Entry 4V3G (X-ray diffraction, 2.51 A resolution); this record covers chain A.

# Chain A
Molecule: Cyma protein
From: Klebsiella oxytoca
Reference sequence: Q48391 (Q48391_KLEOX); residues 1-324 here correspond to UniProt positions 23-346 (UniProt number = residue number + 22)
Sequence (339 residues; row label = number of the first residue in the row; numbers below 1 keep their minus sign (Ala-14 is residue -14)):
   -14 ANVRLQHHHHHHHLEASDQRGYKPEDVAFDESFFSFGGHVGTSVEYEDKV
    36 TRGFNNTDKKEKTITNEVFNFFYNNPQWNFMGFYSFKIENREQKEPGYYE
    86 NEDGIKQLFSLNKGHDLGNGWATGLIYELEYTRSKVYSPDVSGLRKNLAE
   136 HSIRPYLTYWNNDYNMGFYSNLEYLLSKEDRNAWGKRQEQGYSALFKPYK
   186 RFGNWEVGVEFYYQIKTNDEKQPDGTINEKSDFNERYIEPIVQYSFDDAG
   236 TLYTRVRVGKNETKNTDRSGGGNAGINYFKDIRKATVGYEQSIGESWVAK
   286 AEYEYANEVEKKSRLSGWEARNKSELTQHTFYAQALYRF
Disordered / not traced: 2-10
Modified residues: Mse66 (selenomethionine; parent Met); Mse151 (selenomethionine; parent Met)
Sequence notes: expression tag (-14 to 0)

# Overview
Chain A is Cyma protein (Klebsiella oxytoca); the structure, Crystal structure of CymA from Klebsiella
oxytoca, was determined by X-ray diffraction together with 4D51, 4D5D and 4V3H from the same study.
